4C0U - chains A and B of the 5 polymer chains in the assembly; structure by electron microscopy, 10.00 A resolution (very low resolution: no residue pairs are listed; an interface is given only as per-side residue counts).

# Chain A
Protein: VP1
Source organism: Human enterovirus 71
UniProtKB: A9X4C2 (A9X4C2_9ENTO); residues 1-298 here correspond to UniProt positions 566-863 (UniProt number = residue number + 565)
Chain sequence (298 residues; numbered 1 to 298; the number before each row is that of its first residue):
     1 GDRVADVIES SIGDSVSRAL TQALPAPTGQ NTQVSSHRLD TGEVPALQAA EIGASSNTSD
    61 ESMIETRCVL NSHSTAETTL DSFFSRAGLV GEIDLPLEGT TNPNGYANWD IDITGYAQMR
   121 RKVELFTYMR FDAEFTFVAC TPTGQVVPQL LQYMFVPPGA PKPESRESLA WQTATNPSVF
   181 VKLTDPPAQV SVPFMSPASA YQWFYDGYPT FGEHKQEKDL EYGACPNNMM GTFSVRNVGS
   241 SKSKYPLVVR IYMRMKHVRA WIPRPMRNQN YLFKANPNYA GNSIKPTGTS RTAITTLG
Unresolved in the structure: 1-72, 298

# Chain B
Protein: VP2
Source organism: Human enterovirus 71
UniProtKB: A9X4C2 (A9X4C2_9ENTO); residues 1-254 here correspond to UniProt positions 70-323 (UniProt number = residue number + 69)
Chain sequence (254 residues; each row starts with the number of its first residue):
     1 SPSAEACGYS DRVAQLTIGN STITTQEAAN IIVGYGEWPS YCSDDDATAV DKPTRPDVSV
    61 NRFYTLDTKL WEKSSKGWYW KFPDVLTETG VFGQNAQFHY LYRSGFCIHV QCNASKFHQG
   121 ALLVAILPEY VIGTVAGGTG TEDSHPPYKQ TQPGADGFEL QHPYVLDAGI PISQLTVCPH
   181 QWINLRTNNC ATIIVPYMNT LPFDSALNHC NFGLLVVPIS PLDFDQGATP VIPITITLAP
   241 MCSEFAGLRQ AVTQ
Unresolved in the structure: 1-10

# Interface between chain A and chain B
At this resolution (10 A) residue pairs are not listed: 28 residues of chain A and 33 of chain B lie at the interface.

# In short
The interface between chain A and chain B involves 28 residues on one side and 33 on the other.
Here chain A is VP1 and chain B is VP2, both from Human enterovirus 71. Entry 4C0U (Cryo-EM reconstruction of
enterovirus 71 in complex with a neutralizing antibody E18) was determined by electron microscopy (same
publication as 4C0Y and 4C10).
